7V0R - chains A and J of the 6 polymer chains in the assembly; structure by X-ray diffraction, 2.51 A resolution.

[Chain A]
Protein: Cyclic GMP-AMP synthase
Organism: Mus musculus
Notes: EC 2.7.7.86; fragment: catalytic domain
Reference sequence: Q8C6L5 (CGAS_MOUSE); numbering as in UniProt (aligned over 147-507)
Sequence (364 residues; row label = number of the first residue in the row):
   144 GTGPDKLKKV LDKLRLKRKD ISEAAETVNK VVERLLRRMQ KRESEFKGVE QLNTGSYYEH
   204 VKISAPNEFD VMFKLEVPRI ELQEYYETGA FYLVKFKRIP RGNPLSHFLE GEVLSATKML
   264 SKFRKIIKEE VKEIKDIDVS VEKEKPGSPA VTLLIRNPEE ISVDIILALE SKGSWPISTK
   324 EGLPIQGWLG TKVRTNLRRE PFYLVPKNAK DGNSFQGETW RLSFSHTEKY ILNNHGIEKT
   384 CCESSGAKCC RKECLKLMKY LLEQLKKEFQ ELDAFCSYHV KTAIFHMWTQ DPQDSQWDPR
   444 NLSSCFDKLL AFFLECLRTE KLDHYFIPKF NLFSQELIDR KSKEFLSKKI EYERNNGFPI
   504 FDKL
Disordered / not traced: 144-148, 240-245, 507
Construct notes: expression tag (144-146)
Ion coordination: Mg2+ site 1: Glu211, Asp213 (together with OKX); Mg2+ site 2: Glu211, Asp213, Asp307 (together with OKX); Zn2+: His378, Cys384, Cys385, Cys392
Residues lining bound ligands: OKX: Gly198, Ser199, Glu202, Lys205, Glu211, Asp213, Met215, Gly290, Ser291, Pro292, Ala293, Asp307, Ile309, Val348, Arg364, Leu365, Ser366, Ser368, Lys402, Glu406, Cys419, Ser420, Tyr421, Lys424

[Chain J]
Molecule: Palindromic DNA18
Sequence (18 nucleotides; numbered 1 to 18; the number before each row is that of its first residue):
     1 ATCTGTACAT GTACAGAT

[Chain A / chain J interface]
Residue-residue contacts - 5 pairs, chain A then chain J:
  Arg222(A) with DA17(J), salt bridge to the phosphate
  Lys315(A) with DA15(J), sugar contact; DG16(J), phosphate contact
  Gly316(A) with DG16(J), hydrogen bond to the phosphate
  Arg342(A) with DA13(J), sugar contact
Interface residues without a listed pair, chain J (6 interface residues in all): DT12, DC14

[Overview]
Chain A and chain J form an interface of 4 and 6 residues respectively, with 1 hydrogen bond and 1 salt
bridge. Among the polar pairs are Gly316(A)-DG16(J) and Arg222(A)-DA17(J). Chain A binds OKX. The Mg2+ site 1
is built by Glu211(A) and Asp213(A).
Here chain A is Cyclic GMP-AMP synthase (Mus musculus) and chain J is Palindromic DNA18. Entry 7V0R (Structure
of Ternary Complex of cGAS with dsDNA and Bound 5 -ppcpG(2 ,5 )pA) was determined by X-ray diffraction.
